PDB entry 7KHB | electron microscopy, 3.53 A resolution | chains A and B of the 8 polymer chains in the assembly

== Chain A (and B) ==
Molecule: DNA-directed RNA polymerase subunit alpha
Source organism: Escherichia coli (strain K12)
Notes: EC 2.7.7.6; chain B of this document is another copy of the same molecule, construct and numbering; everything in this record applies to it too
UniProtKB: P0A7Z4 (RPOA_ECOLI); residue numbers follow UniProt; this construct covers 1-329
Chain sequence (329 residues; row label = number of the first residue in the row):
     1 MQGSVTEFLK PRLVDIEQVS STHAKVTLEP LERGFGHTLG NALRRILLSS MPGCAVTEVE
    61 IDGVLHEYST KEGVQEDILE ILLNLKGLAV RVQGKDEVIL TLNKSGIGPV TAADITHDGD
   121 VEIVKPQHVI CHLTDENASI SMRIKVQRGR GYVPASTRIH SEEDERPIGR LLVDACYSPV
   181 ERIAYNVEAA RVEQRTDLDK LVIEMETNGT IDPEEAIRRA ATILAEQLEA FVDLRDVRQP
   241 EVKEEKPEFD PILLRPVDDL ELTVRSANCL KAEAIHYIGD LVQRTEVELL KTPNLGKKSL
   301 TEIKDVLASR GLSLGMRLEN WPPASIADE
Disordered / not traced: 1-6, 238-329 (chain B: 1-5, 236-329)

== Interface between chain A and chain B ==
Residue-residue contacts (61; chain A residue first):
  Glu-7(A) with Arg-150(B), hydrogen bond (backbone-side chain)
  Phe-8(A) with Arg-150(B); Gln-227(B)
  Leu-9(A) with Gln-227(B), hydrogen bond (backbone-side chain)
  Lys-10(A) with Glu-226(B); Gln-227(B)
  Pro-11(A) with Gln-227(B); Ala-230(B); Phe-231(B)
  Arg-12(A) with Phe-231(B)
  Leu-13(A) with Phe-231(B)
  Leu-28(A) with Phe-231(B), hydrophobic
  Gly-34(A) with Arg-45(B)
  Phe-35(A) with Ser-50(B); Ile-223(B), hydrophobic; Gln-227(B)
  His-37(A) with Arg-45(B)
  Thr-38(A) with Ala-42(B); Arg-45(B), hydrogen bond
  Leu-39(A) with Leu-224(B), hydrophobic
  Ala-42(A) with Thr-38(B)
  Arg-45(A) with Gly-34(B), hydrogen bond (side chain-backbone); His-37(B); Thr-38(B)
  Ile-46(A) with Phe-35(B), hydrophobic
  Ser-50(A) with Phe-8(B); Phe-35(B)
  Arg-150(A) with Thr-6(B); Glu-7(B), hydrogen bond (side chain-backbone); Phe-8(B); Glu-32(B), salt bridge
  Arg-218(A) with Ala-230(B); Phe-231(B), hydrogen bond (side chain-backbone); Asp-233(B), salt bridge
  Ala-221(A) with Leu-228(B); Phe-231(B), hydrophobic
  Thr-222(A) with Val-232(B); Asp-233(B); Leu-234(B)
  Ile-223(A) with Phe-8(B), hydrophobic; Phe-35(B), hydrophobic
  Leu-224(A) with Leu-39(B), hydrophobic; Leu-228(B), hydrophobic
  Ala-225(A) with Leu-228(B); Val-232(B), hydrophobic
  Glu-226(A) with Lys-10(B), salt bridge
  Gln-227(A) with Pro-11(B); Leu-39(B)
  Leu-228(A) with Leu-224(B), hydrophobic; Ala-225(B)
  Ala-230(A) with Pro-11(B)
  Phe-231(A) with Leu-28(B), hydrophobic; Leu-39(B), hydrophobic; Ala-221(B), hydrophobic
  Val-232(A) with Arg-218(B)
  Leu-234(A) with Arg-218(B), hydrogen bond (backbone-side chain)
  Arg-235(A) with Val-14(B), hydrogen bond (side chain-backbone); Asp-15(B)
  Asp-236(A) with Ile-16(B); Gln-18(B); Glu-214(B)
Other interface residues (no listed pair), chain A (34 interface residues in all): Arg-219
Other interface residues (no listed pair), chain B (39 interface residues in all): Leu-9, Leu-31, Leu-43, Ile-46, Ile-217

== Summary ==
Chain A and chain B form an interface of 34 and 39 residues respectively; the contacts include 8 hydrogen
bonds and 3 salt bridges. Among the polar pairs are Arg-150(A)/Glu-32(B), Arg-218(A)/Asp-233(B) and
Glu-226(A)/Lys-10(B).
Chain A and chain B are both DNA-directed RNA polymerase subunit alpha (Escherichia coli (strain K12)); the
structure, Escherichia coli RNA polymerase and rrnBP1 promoter open complex, was determined by electron
microscopy (same publication as 7KHE, 7KHC and 7KHI).
